PDB entry 3M0A | X-ray diffraction, 2.61 A resolution | chains A and B of the 4 polymer chains in the assembly

# Chain A (and B)
Protein: TNF receptor-associated factor 2
From: Homo sapiens
Notes: chain B of this document is another copy of the same molecule, construct and numbering; everything in this record applies to it too
UniProt: Q12933 (TRAF2_HUMAN); numbering as in UniProt (aligned over 266-329)
Amino-acid sequence (66 residues; each row starts with the number of its first residue):
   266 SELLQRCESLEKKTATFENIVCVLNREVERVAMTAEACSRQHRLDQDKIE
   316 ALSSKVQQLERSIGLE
Not modelled in the structure: 266, 329-331
Sequence notes: expression tag (330-331)
Curated features (UniProtKB/Swiss-Prot):
  - region: Glu-283 to Val-293 (Important for interaction with BIRC2 and BIRC3)
  - cross-link: Lys-320 (Glycyl lysine isopeptide (Lys-Gly) (interchain with G-Cter in ubiquitin))
  - mutagenesis: Ile-285 (I285A: Strongly reduced interaction with BIRC3), Val-288 (V288A: Strongly reduced interaction with BIRC3), Glu-292 (E292A: Strongly reduced interaction with BIRC3)
From the paper describing this entry:
  - mutagenesis - T281A, V288A, R291K, R295A: unchanged binding to Baculoviral IAP repeat-containing protein 3
  - mutagenesis - E292A: decreased signaling in response to TNFalpha stimulation
  - mutagenesis - C287A/R291K: decreased binding to Baculoviral IAP repeat-containing protein 3

# How chain A and chain B interact
Residue-residue contacts (35; chain A residue first):
  Leu-268(A) / Leu-268(B)  hydrophobic
  Leu-269(A) / Leu-268(B)  hydrophobic
  Cys-272(A) / Leu-268(B)  hydrophobic
  Cys-272(A) / Arg-271(B)
  Cys-272(A) / Leu-275(B)
  Leu-275(A) / Leu-275(B)  hydrophobic
  Glu-276(A) / Arg-271(B)  salt bridge
  Glu-276(A) / Leu-275(B)
  Thr-279(A) / Phe-282(B)
  Phe-282(A) / Phe-282(B)  hydrophobic
  Phe-282(A) / Val-286(B)  hydrophobic
  Val-286(A) / Leu-289(B)  hydrophobic
  Leu-289(A) / Leu-289(B)  hydrophobic
  Asn-290(A) / Leu-289(B)
  Val-293(A) / Val-293(B)  hydrophobic
  Val-293(A) / Val-296(B)  hydrophobic
  Val-296(A) / Val-296(B)  hydrophobic
  Ala-300(A) / Thr-299(B)
  Ala-300(A) / Cys-303(B)  hydrogen bond (backbone-side chain)
  Cys-303(A) / Cys-303(B)  hydrophobic
  Ser-304(A) / Cys-303(B)  hydrogen bond
  Gln-306(A) / Asp-310(B)
  His-307(A) / Gln-306(B)
  His-307(A) / Asp-310(B)
  Asp-310(A) / Asp-310(B)
  Ile-314(A) / Asp-310(B)
  Ile-314(A) / Lys-313(B)
  Ile-314(A) / Ile-314(B)  hydrophobic
  Leu-317(A) / Leu-317(B)
  Ser-318(A) / Leu-317(B)
  Val-321(A) / Lys-320(B)
  Val-321(A) / Leu-324(B)  hydrophobic
  Ile-328(A) / Leu-324(B)  hydrophobic
  Ile-328(A) / Ser-327(B)
  Ile-328(A) / Ile-328(B)  hydrophobic
Also at the interface, not in a pair above, chain A (29 interface residues in all): Glu-273, Glu-283, Ala-297, Gln-311, Leu-324, Glu-325
Also at the interface, not in a pair above, chain B (25 interface residues in all): Glu-267, Lys-278, Thr-279, Ile-285, Glu-292, Val-321

# In short
The interface between chain A and chain B involves 29 residues on one side and 25 on the other, with 2
hydrogen bonds and 1 salt bridge. Among the polar pairs are Glu-276(A)/Arg-271(B), Ala-300(A)/Cys-303(B) and
Ser-304(A)/Cys-303(B). From the paper: E292A of chain A reduces signaling in response to TNFalpha stimulation;
C287A/R291K of chain A reduce binding to Baculoviral IAP repeat-containing protein 3; 6 substitutions were
tested in all.
Chain A and chain B are both TNF receptor-associated factor 2 (Homo sapiens); the structure, Crystal structure
of TRAF2:cIAP2 complex, was determined by X-ray diffraction together with 3M06 and 3M0D from the same study.
